PDB entry 6SH6 | X-ray diffraction, 1.85 A resolution | chains A and B

== Chain A ==
Molecule: Pre-mRNA-splicing factor ATP-dependent RNA helicase DHX15
Source organism: Homo sapiens
Notes: EC 3.6.4.13
UniProt: O43143 (DHX15_HUMAN); numbering as in UniProt (aligned over 113-795)
Chain sequence (689 residues; numbered 107 to 795; the number before each row is that of its first residue):
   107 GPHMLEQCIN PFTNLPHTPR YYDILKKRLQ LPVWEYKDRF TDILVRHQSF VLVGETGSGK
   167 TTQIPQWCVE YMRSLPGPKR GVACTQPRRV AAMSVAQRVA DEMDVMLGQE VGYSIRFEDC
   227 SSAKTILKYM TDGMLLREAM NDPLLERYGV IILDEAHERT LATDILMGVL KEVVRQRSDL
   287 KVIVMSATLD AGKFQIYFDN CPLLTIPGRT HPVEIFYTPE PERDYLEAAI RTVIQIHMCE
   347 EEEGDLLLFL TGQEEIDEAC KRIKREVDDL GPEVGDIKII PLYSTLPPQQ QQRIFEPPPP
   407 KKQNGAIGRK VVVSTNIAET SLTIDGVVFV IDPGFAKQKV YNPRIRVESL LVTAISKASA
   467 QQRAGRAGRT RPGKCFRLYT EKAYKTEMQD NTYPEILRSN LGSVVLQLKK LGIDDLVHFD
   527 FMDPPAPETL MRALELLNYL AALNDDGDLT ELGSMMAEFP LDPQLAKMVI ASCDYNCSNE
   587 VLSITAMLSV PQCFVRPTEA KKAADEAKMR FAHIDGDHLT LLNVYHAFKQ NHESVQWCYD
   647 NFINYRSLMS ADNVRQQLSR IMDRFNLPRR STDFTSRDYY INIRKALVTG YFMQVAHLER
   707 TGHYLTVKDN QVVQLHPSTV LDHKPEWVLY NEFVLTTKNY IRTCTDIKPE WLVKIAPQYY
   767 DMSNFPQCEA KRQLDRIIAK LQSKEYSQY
Unresolved in the structure: 107, 408, 790-795
Sequence notes: expression tag (107-112)
Bound ions: Mg2+: Thr167 (together with ADP)
Small-molecule neighbours: ADP (adenosine-5'-diphosphate): Leu137, Glu161, Thr162, Gly163, Ser164, Gly165, Lys166, Thr167, Thr168, Gln169, Ser200, Arg204, Phe401, Thr426, Thr429, Asp431, Arg475
UniProt features mapped onto this chain:
  - motif: Asp260 to His263 (DEAH box)
  - binding site (ATP): Gly160 to Thr167
  - modified residue: Lys488 (N6-acetyllysine)
  - cross-link: Lys786 (Glycyl lysine isopeptide (Lys-Gly) (interchain with G-Cter in SUMO2))
  - mutagenesis: Lys166 (K166A: Abolished ATPase activity without affecting ability to activate the MAVS-dependent signaling to produce interferon-beta), Thr167 (T167A: Abolished ATPase activity without affecting ability to activate the MAVS-dependent signaling to produce interferon-beta), Asp260 (D260A: Abolished ATPase activity without affecting ability to activate the MAVS-dependent signaling to produce interferon-beta), Glu261 (E261A: Abolished ATPase activity without affecting ability to activate the MAVS-dependent signaling to produce interferon-beta), Pro327 (P327E: Abolished interaction with NKRF), Thr429 (T429A: Abolished ATPase activity), Tyr485 (Y485E: Abolished interaction with NKRF), Ala489 (A489E: Decreased, but not abolished interaction, with NKRF), Val523 (V523E: Abolished interaction with NKRF), Pro533 (P533E: Abolished interaction with NKRF), Leu536 (L536E: Abolished interaction with NKRF), Leu540 (L540E: Abolished interaction with NKRF)
From the paper describing this entry:
  - conformationally variable residues: Lys445
  - mutagenesis - A489E/L540E: abolished binding to NF-kappa-B-repressing factor (chain B)
  - binding site for ADP: Arg204

== Chain B ==
Molecule: NF-kappa-B-repressing factor
Source organism: Homo sapiens
UniProt: O15226 (NKRF_HUMAN), isoform O15226-1; residue numbers follow UniProt; this construct covers 541-603
Chain sequence (67 residues; numbered 537 to 603; the number before each row is that of its first residue):
   537 GPHMAEEAYK QQIKEDNIGN QLLRKMGWTG GGLGKSGEGI REPISVKEQH KREGLGLDVE
   597 RVNKIAK
Unresolved in the structure: 537-552, 594-603
Sequence notes: expression tag (537-540)
UniProt features mapped onto this chain:
  - mutagenesis: Gly555 (G555E: Abolished interaction with DHX15), Leu559 (L559E: Abolished interaction with DHX15), Trp564 (W564A: Abolished interaction with DHX15), Leu569 (L569E: Abolished interaction with DHX15), Gly590 (G590E: Decreased, but not abolished interaction, with DHX15), Leu591 (L591E: Decreased, but not abolished interaction, with DHX15)
From the paper describing this entry:
  - contacts within the chain: Leu559-Trp564 (hydrophobic contact), Trp564-Gly567 (hydrogen bond)
  - mutagenesis - G590E: decreased binding to Pre-mRNA-splicing factor ATP-dependent RNA helicase DHX15 (chain A)
  - mutagenesis - L559E/L591E: abolished binding to Pre-mRNA-splicing factor ATP-dependent RNA helicase DHX15 (chain A)
  - mutagenesis - L559E (1.5-fold), V582G (1.2-fold increase), L591E (7-fold): decreased binding to RNA
  - mutagenesis - V582G: unchanged binding to Pre-mRNA-splicing factor ATP-dependent RNA helicase DHX15 (chain A)
  - mutagenesis - L559E, L559E/L591E, L591E: decreased catalytic activity (RNA helicase activity)

== Interface between chain A and chain B ==
Residue-residue contacts - 86 pairs, chain A then chain B:
  Pro327(A) with Gly592(B); Leu593(B), hydrophobic
  Glu328(A) with Glu589(B); Gly590(B), hydrogen bond (backbone-backbone)
  Arg329(A) with Arg588(B); Glu589(B)
  Asp330(A) with Arg588(B), salt bridge
  Tyr331(A) with Arg588(B), hydrogen bond (backbone-backbone); Glu589(B)
  Leu332(A) with Arg588(B)
  Gly440(A) with Leu591(B)
  Phe441(A) with Gln585(B); Glu589(B); Gly590(B); Leu591(B)
  Pro449(A) with Pro579(B), hydrophobic
  Arg450(A) with Glu578(B), salt bridge; Pro579(B)
  Leu457(A) with Val582(B), hydrophobic; Glu584(B)
  Val458(A) with Glu584(B); Gln585(B), hydrogen bond (backbone-backbone)
  Thr459(A) with Val582(B); Lys583(B)
  Ala460(A) with Leu591(B), hydrophobic
  Tyr485(A) with Leu591(B)
  Ala489(A) with Leu591(B)
  Glu493(A) with Leu591(B); Gly592(B)
  Met494(A) with Leu591(B), hydrophobic
  Tyr499(A) with Ile580(B), hydrophobic
  Leu503(A) with Ile576(B), hydrophobic; Ile580(B)
  Arg504(A) with Ile580(B)
  Asp520(A) with Met562(B)
  Asp521(A) with Met562(B)
  Leu522(A) with Met562(B), hydrogen bond (backbone-side chain)
  Val523(A) with Leu559(B), hydrophobic; Met562(B), hydrophobic; Trp564(B), hydrophobic; Leu569(B); Gly570(B), hydrogen bond (backbone-backbone)
  His524(A) with Gly570(B); Lys571(B)
  Phe525(A) with Gly570(B); Lys571(B)
  Asp526(A) with Lys571(B), salt bridge
  Pro530(A) with Leu569(B); Gly570(B); Glu574(B); Gly575(B)
  Pro531(A) with Leu569(B)
  Ala532(A) with Leu569(B); Ile576(B); Arg577(B); Glu578(B); Pro579(B)
  Pro533(A) with Leu559(B); Trp564(B), hydrophobic; Gly567(B); Leu569(B), hydrophobic; Ile576(B); Arg577(B)
  Glu534(A) with Pro579(B)
  Leu536(A) with Leu559(B), hydrophobic; Leu569(B), hydrophobic
  Met537(A) with Gly555(B); Asn556(B); Leu559(B), hydrophobic; Trp564(B), hydrophobic
  Leu540(A) with Leu558(B); Leu559(B); Met562(B), hydrophobic
  Glu541(A) with Gly555(B)
  Asn544(A) with Ile554(B); Leu558(B)
  Tyr545(A) with Ile554(B)
  Asn550(A) with Leu558(B)
  Asp551(A) with Leu558(B); Lys561(B), hydrogen bond (backbone-side chain)
  Asp552(A) with Leu558(B); Lys561(B), salt bridge
  Gly553(A) with Leu558(B)
  Leu741(A) with Glu584(B)
  Thr742(A) with His586(B)
  Thr743(A) with His586(B)
Also at the interface, not in a pair above, chain A (54 interface residues in all): Lys277, Glu361, Gln444, Val446, Lys515, Phe527, Thr535, Gln764
Also at the interface, not in a pair above, chain B (33 interface residues in all): Gly563, Gly568, Lys587
From the paper, about this interface:
  - specific contacts: Pro533(A)-Trp564(B) (hydrophobic contact), Met537(A)-Trp564(B) (hydrophobic contact)
  - hot spots on chain A (mutagenesis) - P327E, Y485E: abolished binding to NF-kappa-B-repressing factor (chain B)
  - hot spots on chain A (mutagenesis) - A489E: decreased binding to NF-kappa-B-repressing factor (chain B)
  - interface residues, chain B: Gly555(B), Leu569(B), Val582(B), Leu591(B)
  - hot spots on chain B (mutagenesis) - L559E, W564A: abolished binding to Pre-mRNA-splicing factor ATP-dependent RNA helicase DHX15 (chain A)

== Summary ==
54 residues of chain A and 33 residues of chain B are in contact, with 6 hydrogen bonds and 4 salt bridges.
Polar pairs include Asp330(A)-Arg588(B), Arg450(A)-Glu578(B) and Asp526(A)-Lys571(B). The paper describes
hydrophobic contacts between Pro533(A) and Trp564(B) and Met537(A) and Trp564(B). From the paper: a binding
site for ADP at Arg204(A); A489E/L540E, P327E and Y485E of chain A abolish binding to NF-kappa-B-repressing
factor (chain B); 10 substitutions were tested in all.
Chain A is Pre-mRNA-splicing factor ATP-dependent RNA helicase DHX15 and chain B is NF-kappa-B-repressing
factor, both from Homo sapiens; the structure, Crystal structure of the human DEAH-helicase DHX15 in complex
with the NKRF G-patch bound to ADP, was determined by X-ray diffraction together with 6SH7 from the same
study.
